5JQL - chains C and G of the 12 polymer chains in the assembly; structure by X-ray diffraction, 2.90 A resolution.

== Chain C ==
Name: Protein UPS1, mitochondrial
From: Saccharomyces cerevisiae (strain ATCC 204508 / S288c)
Reference sequence: Q05776 (UPS1_YEAST); residue numbers follow UniProt; this construct covers 2-175
Chain sequence (189 residues; row label = number of the first residue in the row; numbers below 1 keep their minus sign (Met-13 is residue -13)):
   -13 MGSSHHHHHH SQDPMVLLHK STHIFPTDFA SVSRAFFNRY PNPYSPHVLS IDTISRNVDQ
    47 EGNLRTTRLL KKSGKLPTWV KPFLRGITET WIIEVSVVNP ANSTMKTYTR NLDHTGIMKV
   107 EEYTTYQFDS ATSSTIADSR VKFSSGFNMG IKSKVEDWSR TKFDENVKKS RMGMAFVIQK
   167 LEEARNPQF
Unresolved in the structure: -13 to -1, 171-175
Modified residues: Mse1 (selenomethionine); Mse91, Mse104, Mse158, Mse160 (selenomethionine; parent Met)
Sequence notes: expression tag (-13 to 1)
UniProt features mapped onto this chain:
  - binding site (a 1,2-diacyl-sn-glycero-3-phosphate): Tyr26, Lys58, Lys148, Asn152
  - mutagenesis: Phe23 (F23D: Strongly impairs interaction with MDM35. Failure to complement the mitochondrial defects of UPS1-deficient cells), Arg25 (R25E: Nearly abolishes phosphatidic acid transfer activity; R25K: No effect on phosphatidic acid transfer activity), His33 (H33E: Failure to complement the mitochondrial defects of UPS1-deficient cells; when associated with E-58; E-61; E-148 and E-155), Arg42 (R42D: Impairs interaction with MDM35. Reduces ability to complement the mitochondrial defects of UPS1-deficient cells), Leu50 (L50D: Strongly impairs interaction with MDM35. Failure to complement the mitochondrial defects of UPS1-deficient cells), Arg54 (R54E: Decreases phosphatidic acid transfer activity and impairs cardiolipin biosynthesis), Lys58 (K58E: Failure to complement the mitochondrial defects of UPS1-deficient cells; when associated with E-33; E-61; E-148 and E-155), Lys61 (K61E: Failure to complement the mitochondrial defects of UPS1-deficient cells; when associated with E-33; E-58; E-148 and E-155; K61E: Nearly abolishes phosphatidic acid transfer activity ...), Leu62 (L62A: Decreases phosphatidic acid binding and impairs cardiolipin biosynthesis; when associated with A-65), Trp65 (W65A: Decreases phosphatidic acid binding and impairs cardiolipin biosynthesis; when associated with A-62), Trp77 (W77D: Impairs interaction with MDM35. Reduces ability to complement the mitochondrial defects of UPS1-deficient cells), Ile78 (I78D: Failure to complement the mitochondrial defects of UPS1-deficient cells), 8 further mutagenesis entries in UniProt

== Chain G ==
Name: Protein UPS1, mitochondrial
From: Saccharomyces cerevisiae (strain ATCC 204508 / S288c)
Reference sequence: Q05776 (UPS1_YEAST); residues 2-175 here = UniProt positions 2-175
Chain sequence (189 residues; row label = number of the first residue in the row; numbers below 1 keep their minus sign (Met-13 is residue -13)):
   -13 MGSSHHHHHH SQDPMVLLHK STHIFPTDFA SVSRAFFNRY PNPYSPHVLS IDTISRNVDQ
    47 EGNLRTTRLL KKSGKLPTWV KPFLRGITET WIIEVSVVNP ANSTMKTYTR NLDHTGIMKV
   107 EEYTTYQFDS ATSSTIADSR VKFSSGFNMG IKSKVEDWSR TKFDENVKKS RMGMAFVIQK
   167 LEEARNPQF
Unresolved in the structure: -13 to -1, 169-175
Modified residues: Mse1 (selenomethionine); Mse91, Mse104, Mse135, Mse158, Mse160 (selenomethionine; parent Met)
Sequence notes: expression tag (-13 to 1)
UniProt features mapped onto this chain:
  - binding site (a 1,2-diacyl-sn-glycero-3-phosphate): Tyr26, Lys58, Lys148, Asn152
  - mutagenesis: Phe23 (F23D: Strongly impairs interaction with MDM35. Failure to complement the mitochondrial defects of UPS1-deficient cells), Arg25 (R25E: Nearly abolishes phosphatidic acid transfer activity; R25K: No effect on phosphatidic acid transfer activity), His33 (H33E: Failure to complement the mitochondrial defects of UPS1-deficient cells; when associated with E-58; E-61; E-148 and E-155), Arg42 (R42D: Impairs interaction with MDM35. Reduces ability to complement the mitochondrial defects of UPS1-deficient cells), Leu50 (L50D: Strongly impairs interaction with MDM35. Failure to complement the mitochondrial defects of UPS1-deficient cells), Arg54 (R54E: Decreases phosphatidic acid transfer activity and impairs cardiolipin biosynthesis), Lys58 (K58E: Failure to complement the mitochondrial defects of UPS1-deficient cells; when associated with E-33; E-61; E-148 and E-155), Lys61 (K61E: Failure to complement the mitochondrial defects of UPS1-deficient cells; when associated with E-33; E-58; E-148 and E-155; K61E: Nearly abolishes phosphatidic acid transfer activity ...), Leu62 (L62A: Decreases phosphatidic acid binding and impairs cardiolipin biosynthesis; when associated with A-65), Trp65 (W65A: Decreases phosphatidic acid binding and impairs cardiolipin biosynthesis; when associated with A-62), Trp77 (W77D: Impairs interaction with MDM35. Reduces ability to complement the mitochondrial defects of UPS1-deficient cells), Ile78 (I78D: Failure to complement the mitochondrial defects of UPS1-deficient cells), 8 further mutagenesis entries in UniProt

== How chain C and chain G interact ==
Contacting residue pairs - 60 pairs, chain C then chain G:
  Leu3(C) - Glu142(G)
  Leu3(C) - Ser145(G)
  His5(C) - Ser145(G)  hydrogen bond
  His5(C) - Arg146(G)
  His5(C) - Phe149(G)
  Lys6(C) - Phe149(G)
  Ser7(C) - Phe149(G)
  Ser7(C) - Val153(G)
  Phe11(C) - Mse160(G)  hydrophobic
  Phe11(C) - Ile164(G)  hydrophobic
  Val18(C) - Mse160(G)
  Ala21(C) - Val163(G)  hydrophobic
  Ala21(C) - Ile164(G)  hydrophobic
  Asn24(C) - Val163(G)
  Arg25(C) - Val163(G)
  Asn28(C) - Gly159(G)
  Pro29(C) - Phe162(G)
  Tyr30(C) - Lys155(G)
  Tyr30(C) - Mse158(G)
  Tyr30(C) - Gly159(G)
  Pro63(C) - Trp144(G)  hydrophobic
  Trp65(C) - Trp144(G)
  Mse104(C) - Trp144(G)
  Tyr112(C) - Mse160(G)
  Val127(C) - Phe149(G)  hydrophobic
  Phe129(C) - Val141(G)  hydrophobic
  Phe129(C) - Trp144(G)  hydrophobic
  Ile137(C) - Ile137(G)  hydrophobic
  Lys138(C) - Mse1(G)
  Lys140(C) - Thr64(G)  hydrogen bond
  Val141(C) - Trp65(G)  hydrophobic
  Val141(C) - Phe129(G)  hydrophobic
  Trp144(C) - Pro63(G)  hydrophobic
  Trp144(C) - Trp65(G)
  Trp144(C) - Mse104(G)
  Trp144(C) - Phe129(G)  hydrophobic
  Ser145(C) - His5(G)  hydrogen bond
  Ser145(C) - Phe129(G)
  Arg146(C) - His5(G)
  Phe149(C) - His5(G)
  Phe149(C) - Lys6(G)
  Phe149(C) - Ser7(G)
  Val153(C) - Ser7(G)
  Lys155(C) - Tyr30(G)
  Arg157(C) - His9(G)
  Mse158(C) - Tyr30(G)  hydrophobic
  Gly159(C) - Asn28(G)
  Gly159(C) - Tyr30(G)
  Mse160(C) - Phe11(G)  hydrophobic
  Mse160(C) - Val18(G)
  Mse160(C) - Phe22(G)
  Mse160(C) - Arg25(G)
  Phe162(C) - Asn28(G)
  Phe162(C) - Pro29(G)
  Val163(C) - Asn24(G)
  Val163(C) - Arg25(G)
  Ile164(C) - Phe11(G)  hydrophobic
  Ile164(C) - Thr13(G)
  Ile164(C) - Ala21(G)  hydrophobic
  Glu168(C) - Thr13(G)
Interface residues without a listed pair, chain C (43 interface residues in all): Mse1, Thr13, Ser17, Arg20, Phe22, Ser31, Glu142
Interface residues without a listed pair, chain G (44 interface residues in all): Leu3, Ser17, Ser31, Pro32, Tyr112, Val127, Lys138, Lys140, Leu167

== Summary ==
Chain C and chain G form an interface of 43 and 44 residues respectively, with 3 hydrogen bonds. Polar pairs
include His5(C)-Ser145(G), Lys140(C)-Thr64(G) and Ser145(C)-His5(G).
Chain C is Protein UPS1, mitochondrial and chain G is Protein UPS1, mitochondrial, both from Saccharomyces
cerevisiae (strain ATCC 204508 / S288c); the structure, Crystal Structure of Phosphatidic acid Transporter
Ups1/Mdm35 Void of Bound Phospholipid from Saccharomyces Cerevisiae at 2.9 ..., was determined by X-ray
diffraction together with 6KYL and 5JQM from the same study.
